PDB entry 1V7X | X-ray diffraction, 2.00 A resolution | chain A

== Chain A ==
Protein: chitobiose phosphorylase
Source organism: Vibrio proteolyticus
Notes: EC 2.4.1.-
UniProt: Q76IQ9 (Q76IQ9_VIBPR); numbering as in UniProt (aligned over 1-801)
Amino-acid sequence (807 residues; row label = number of the first residue in the row):
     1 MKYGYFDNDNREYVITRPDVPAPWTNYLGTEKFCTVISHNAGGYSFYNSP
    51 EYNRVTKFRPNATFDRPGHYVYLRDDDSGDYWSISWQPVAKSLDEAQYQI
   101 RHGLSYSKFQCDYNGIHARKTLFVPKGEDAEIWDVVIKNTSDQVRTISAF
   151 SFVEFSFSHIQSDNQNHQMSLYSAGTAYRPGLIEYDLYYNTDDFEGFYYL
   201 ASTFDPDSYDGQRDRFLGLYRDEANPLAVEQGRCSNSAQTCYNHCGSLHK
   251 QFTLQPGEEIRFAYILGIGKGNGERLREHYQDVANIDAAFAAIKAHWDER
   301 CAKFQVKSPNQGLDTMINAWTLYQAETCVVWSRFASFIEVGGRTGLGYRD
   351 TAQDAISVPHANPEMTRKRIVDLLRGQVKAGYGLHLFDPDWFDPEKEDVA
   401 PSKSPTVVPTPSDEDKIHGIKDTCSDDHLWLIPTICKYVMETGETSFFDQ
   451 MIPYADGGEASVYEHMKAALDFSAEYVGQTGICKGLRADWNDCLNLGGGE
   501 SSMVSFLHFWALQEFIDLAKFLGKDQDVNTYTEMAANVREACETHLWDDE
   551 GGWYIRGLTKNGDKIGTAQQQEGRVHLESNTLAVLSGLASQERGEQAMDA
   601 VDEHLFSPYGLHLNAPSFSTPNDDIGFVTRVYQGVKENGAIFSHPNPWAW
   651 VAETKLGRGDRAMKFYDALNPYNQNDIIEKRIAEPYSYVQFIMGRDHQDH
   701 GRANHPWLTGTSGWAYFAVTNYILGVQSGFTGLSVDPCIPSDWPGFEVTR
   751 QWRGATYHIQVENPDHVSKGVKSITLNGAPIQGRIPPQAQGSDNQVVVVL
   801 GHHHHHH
Not modelled in the structure: 395-416, 802-807
Differences from the reference sequence: expression tag (802-807)
Swiss-Prot annotation at these positions:
  - active site: D492 (Proton donor)
  - binding site (N-acetyl-alpha-D-glucosamine 1-phosphate): R333, R343, R349, D350, W490, D492, E637, H644, Q690, T709, G710
  - binding site (N-acetyl-D-glucosamine): D492, K636, E637
Ion coordination: Ca2+ site 1: G127, G791, D793; Ca2+ site 2: D186, L187, N190, G196
Residues lining bound ligands:
  - N-acetylglucosamine (NAG; 2-acetamido-2-deoxy-beta-D-glucopyranose): Q168, R333, F334, R343, R349, D350, W490, N491, D492, E637, F642, Q690
  - 2-acetamido-2-deoxy-alpha-D-glucopyranose (NDG): Q168, M169, Y189, R343, D492, C493, V631, K636, E637, Q690

== Overview ==
Chain A binds 2-acetamido-2-deoxy-alpha-D-glucopyranose and N-acetylglucosamine. G127, G791 and D793 form the
Ca2+ site 1. The Ca2+ site 2 is built by D186, L187, N190 and G196. UniProt lists active-site residue D492, 11
N-acetyl-alpha-D-glucosamine 1-phosphate-binding residues and 3 N-acetyl-D-glucosamine-binding residues.
Chain A is chitobiose phosphorylase (Vibrio proteolyticus); the structure, Crystal structure of Vibrio
proteolyticus chitobiose phosphorylase in complex with GlcNAc and sulfate, was determined by X-ray diffraction
(same publication as 1V7V and 1V7W).
